4RBO - chains A and B of the 3 polymer chains in the assembly; structure by X-ray diffraction, 3.30 A resolution.

== Chain A ==
Molecule: Putative homeobox protein NANOGP8
Organism: Homo sapiens
UniProtKB: Q6NSW7 (NANP8_HUMAN); residue numbers follow UniProt; this construct covers 94-162
Chain sequence (70 residues; numbered 0 to 162; 93 numbers in that range are skipped by the numbering (no residue carries them; nothing is unmodelled there); the number before each row is that of its first residue; numbering starts at 0):
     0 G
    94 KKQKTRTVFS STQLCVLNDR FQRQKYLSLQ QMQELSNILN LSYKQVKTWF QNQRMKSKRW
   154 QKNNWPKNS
Unresolved in the structure: 0, 94-99, 155-162
Construct notes: expression tag (0)
Swiss-Prot annotation at these positions:
  - DNA-binding region: Lys95 to Gln154 (Homeobox)
Reported in the primary citation:
  - binding site for the 12-nt DNA strand (chain B): Tyr119, Leu122, Gln124, Met125, Tyr136, Lys140, Gln144, Arg147, Met148, Lys151
  - mutagenesis - L122A (KD 1.4 uM): increased binding to the 12-nt DNA strand (chain B)
  - mutagenesis - Q124A, M125A, Y136A, K140A, K151A: decreased binding to the 12-nt DNA strand (chain B)
  - mutagenesis - K137A, T141A, N145A, R147A: abolished binding to the 12-nt DNA strand (chain B)
  - mutagenesis - F102A, Q144A, M148A: unchanged binding to the 12-nt DNA strand (chain B)
  - mutagenesis - T100A, Y119A, Q138A: abolished expression
  - mutagenesis - L122A (Tm change 3 degC): increased stability with the 12-nt DNA strand (chain B)
  - mutagenesis - Q144A (Tm change 6 degC), K151A (Tm change 6 degC): decreased stability with the 12-nt DNA strand (chain B)
  - mutagenesis - F102A, Y119A, K137A, R147A: decreased stability
  - mutagenesis - F102A, Q144A, M148A: unchanged binding to OCT4 promoter DNA
  - mutagenesis - L122A (Tm change 3 degC): increased stability in response to OCT4 promoter DNA

== Chain B ==
Molecule: 12-nt DNA strand
Sequence (12 nucleotides; row label = number of the first residue in the row):
     1 GGCCCATTCA AG

== Chain A / chain B interface ==
Residue-residue contacts - 16 pairs, chain A then chain B:
  Tyr119(A) - DC3(B)  phosphate contact
  Tyr119(A) - DC4(B)  hydrogen bond to the phosphate
  Leu120(A) - DC3(B)  phosphate contact
  Leu122(A) - DG2(B)  phosphate contact
  Met125(A) - DC3(B)  phosphate contact
  Tyr136(A) - DG2(B)  hydrogen bond to the phosphate
  Lys140(A) - DG2(B)  salt bridge to the phosphate
  Lys140(A) - DC3(B)  phosphate contact
  Gln144(A) - DC3(B)  sugar contact
  Gln144(A) - DC4(B)  hydrogen bond to the phosphate
  Arg147(A) - DC3(B)  salt bridge to the phosphate
  Arg147(A) - DC4(B)  salt bridge to the phosphate
  Met148(A) - DC4(B)  sugar contact
  Met148(A) - DC5(B)  base contact
  Lys151(A) - DC4(B)  phosphate contact
  Lys151(A) - DC5(B)  salt bridge to the phosphate
From the paper, about this interface:
  - hot spots on chain A (mutagenesis) - M125A, K151A: decreased binding to OCT4 promoter DNA
  - hot spots on chain A (mutagenesis) - R147A: abolished binding to OCT4 promoter DNA

== In short ==
10 residues of chain A and 4 residues of chain B are in contact; the contacts include 3 hydrogen bonds and 4
salt bridges. Polar contacts include Tyr119(A)-DC4(B), Tyr136(A)-DG2(B) and Gln144(A)-DC4(B). From the paper:
a binding site for the 12-nt DNA strand (chain B) at Tyr119(A), Leu122(A) and Gln124(A) among others; Q124A,
M125A and Y136A of chain A, among others, reduce binding to the 12-nt DNA strand (chain B); 16 substitutions
were tested in all.
Chain A is Putative homeobox protein NANOGP8 (Homo sapiens) and chain B is a 12-nt DNA strand; the structure,
Crystal structure of a Nanog homeobox (NANOG) from Homo sapiens at 3.30 A resolution, was determined by X-ray
diffraction.
